Entry 8C7W (X-ray diffraction, 2.26 A resolution); this record covers chain A.

# Chain A
Protein: Activin receptor type I
Source organism: Homo sapiens
Notes: EC 2.7.11.30
UniProt: Q04771 (ACVR1_HUMAN); residue numbers follow UniProt; this construct covers 201-499
Sequence (301 residues; each row starts with the number of its first residue):
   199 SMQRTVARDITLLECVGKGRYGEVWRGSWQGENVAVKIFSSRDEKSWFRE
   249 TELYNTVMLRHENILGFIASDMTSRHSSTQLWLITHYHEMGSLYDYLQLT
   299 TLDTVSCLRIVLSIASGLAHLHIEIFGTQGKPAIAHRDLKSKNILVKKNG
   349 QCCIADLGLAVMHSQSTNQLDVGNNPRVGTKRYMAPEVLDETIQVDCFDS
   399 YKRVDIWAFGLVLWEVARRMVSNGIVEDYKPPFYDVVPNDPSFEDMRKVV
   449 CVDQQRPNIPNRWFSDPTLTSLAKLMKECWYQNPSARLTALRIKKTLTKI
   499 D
Not modelled in the structure: 199-201
Differences from the reference sequence: expression tag (199-200); engineered mutation Asp207 (Gln in Q04771)
Ligand contacts: U0C (6-methyl-9-piperazin-1-yl-4-(3,4,5-trimethoxyphenyl)-5,7-dihydropyrido[4,3-d][2]benzazepine): Val214, Gly215, Val222, Ala233, Val234, Lys235, Glu248, Leu263, Leu281, Thr283, His284, Tyr285, His286, Gly289, Ser290, Asp293, Lys340, Asn341, Leu343, Ala353, Asp354
Curated features (UniProtKB/Swiss-Prot):
  - active site: Asp336 (Proton acceptor)
  - binding site (ATP): Val214 to Val222, Lys235
  - natural variant: Arg202 (R202I: In FOP), Arg206 (R206H: In FOP), Gly328 (G328E: In FOP; G328R: In FOP; G328W: In FOP), Gly356 (G356D: In FOP), Arg375 (R375P: In FOP)
  - mutagenesis: Thr203 (T203V: Almost complete loss of alcaline phosphatase induction; in association with A-325), Gly325 (G325A: Almost complete loss of alcaline phosphatase induction; in association with V-203)
Reported in the primary citation:
  - binding site for U0C: Lys235, Thr283, His286
  - specificity-determining residues: Val214, Thr283, Leu297 (from molecular simulation)

# Overview
Chain A binds compound U0C. From UniProt: active-site residue Asp336, 10 ATP-binding residues and 2
mutagenesis sites. From the paper: a binding site for U0C at Lys235, Thr283 and His286; specificity
determinants Val214, Thr283 and Leu297.
Chain A is Activin receptor type I (Homo sapiens); the structure, Crystal structure of the ACVR1 (ALK2) kinase
in complex with the compound M4K2304, was determined by X-ray diffraction together with 8C7Z from the same
study.
